Entry 2BXT (X-ray diffraction, 1.83 A resolution); this record covers chains H and I of the 3 polymer chains in the assembly.

# Chain H
Molecule: Alpha thrombin
From: Homo sapiens
Notes: EC 3.4.21.5; fragment: large subunit, residues 364-622
UniProt: P00734 (THRB_HUMAN); the construct lacks a stretch of the UniProt sequence and is renumbered around it, so the offset changes along the chain: 16-37 = UniProt 364-385; 38-60 = UniProt 387-409; 61-77 = UniProt 419-435; 78-97 = UniProt 437-456; 8 more segments
Chain sequence (259 residues; row label = number of the first residue in the row; note: 1 number in that range is skipped by the numbering (no residue carries it; nothing is unmodelled there); a row labelled like 60A-60I holds insertion residues (60A, then the next letters in order)):
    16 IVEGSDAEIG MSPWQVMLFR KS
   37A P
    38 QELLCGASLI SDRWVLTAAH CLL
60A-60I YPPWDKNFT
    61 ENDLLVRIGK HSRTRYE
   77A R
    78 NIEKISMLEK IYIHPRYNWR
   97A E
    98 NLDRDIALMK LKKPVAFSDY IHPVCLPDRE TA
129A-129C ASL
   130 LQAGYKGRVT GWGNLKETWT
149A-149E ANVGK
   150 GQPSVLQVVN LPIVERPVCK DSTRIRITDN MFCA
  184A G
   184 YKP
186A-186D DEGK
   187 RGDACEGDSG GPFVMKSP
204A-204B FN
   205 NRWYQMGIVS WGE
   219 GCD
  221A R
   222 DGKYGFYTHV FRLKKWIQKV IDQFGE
Unresolved in the structure: 149, 149A-149D, 247
Disulfides: Cys42-Cys58, Cys168-Cys182, Cys191-Cys220
Small-molecule neighbours: C2D (6-chloro-1-(2-{[(5-chloro-1-benzothien-3-yl)methyl]amino}ethyl)-3-[(2-pyridin-2-ylethyl)amino]-1,4-dihydropyrazin-2-ol): His57, Tyr60A, Trp60D, Glu97A, Asn98, Leu99, Ile174, Asp189, Ala190, Cys191, Glu192, Ser195, Val213, Ser214, Trp215, Gly216, Glu217, Gly219, Cys220, Gly226, Phe227, Tyr228
UniProt features mapped onto this chain:
  - region: Ala183 to Val200 (High affinity receptor-binding region which is also known as the TP508 peptide)
  - active site (Charge relay system): His57, Asp102, Ser195
  - glycosylation: Asn60G (N-linked (GlcNAc...) (complex) asparagine)

# Chain I
Molecule: Hirudin variant-2
UniProt: P09945 (HIRV2_HIRME); residues 9-19 here correspond to UniProt positions 61-71 (UniProt number = residue number + 52)
Chain sequence (11 residues; each row starts with the number of its first residue):
     9 GDFEEIPEEY L
Modified / non-standard residues: Tyr18 (o-sulfo-l-tyrosine; TYS)
UniProt features mapped onto this chain:
  - region: Asp10 to Leu19 (Interaction with fibrinogen-binding exosite of thrombin)
  - modified residue: Tyr18 (Sulfotyrosine)

# Interface between chain H and chain I
Residue-residue contacts (23):
  Phe34(H) - Phe11(I)  hydrophobic
  Gln38(H) - Gly9(I)  hydrogen bond (backbone-backbone)
  Gln38(H) - Phe11(I)
  Gln38(H) - Glu13(I)
  Gln38(H) - Ile14(I)  hydrogen bond (side chain-backbone)
  Gln38(H) - Leu19(I)
  Leu40(H) - Phe11(I)
  Leu65(H) - Ile14(I)  hydrophobic
  Leu65(H) - Tyr18(I)
  Arg67(H) - Ile14(I)
  Arg73(H) - Asp10(I)  salt bridge
  Arg73(H) - Phe11(I)
  Thr74(H) - Asp10(I)
  Thr74(H) - Phe11(I)
  Thr74(H) - Glu12(I)  hydrogen bond (backbone-backbone)
  Arg75(H) - Glu12(I)
  Tyr76(H) - Glu12(I)
  Tyr76(H) - Pro15(I)
  Tyr76(H) - Tyr18(I)
  Glu80(H) - Tyr18(I)
  Lys81(H) - Tyr18(I)
  Ile82(H) - Ile14(I)  hydrophobic
  Ile82(H) - Tyr18(I)
Other interface residues (no listed pair), chain H (15 interface residues in all): Lys36, Glu39, Met84

# In short
15 residues of chain H face 9 of chain I across their interface, with 3 hydrogen bonds and 1 salt bridge.
Polar pairs include Arg73(H)-Asp10(I), Gln38(H)-Ile14(I) and Gln38(H)-Gly9(I). Ligands of chain H: compound
C2D. UniProt lists 3 active-site residues on chain H.
Here chain H is Alpha thrombin (Homo sapiens) and chain I is Hirudin variant-2. Entry 2BXT (Design and
Discovery of Novel, Potent Thrombin Inhibitors with a Solubilizing Cationic P1-P2-Linker) was determined by
X-ray diffraction (same publication as 2BXU and 2BVX).
